PDB entry 3P13 | X-ray diffraction, 2.35 A resolution | chains A and D

[Chain A (and D)]
Molecule: D-ribose pyranase
Organism: Staphylococcus aureus
Notes: EC 5.5.1.-; chain D of this document is another copy of the same molecule, construct and numbering; everything in this record applies to it too
UniProtKB: Q2G1A5 (RBSD_STAA8); residues 3-136 here correspond to UniProt positions 1-134 (UniProt number = residue number - 2)
Chain sequence (144 residues; each row starts with the number of its first residue):
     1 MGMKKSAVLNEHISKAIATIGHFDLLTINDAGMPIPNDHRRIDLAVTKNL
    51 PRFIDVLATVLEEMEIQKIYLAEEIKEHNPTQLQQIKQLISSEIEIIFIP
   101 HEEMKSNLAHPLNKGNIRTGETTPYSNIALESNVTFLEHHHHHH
Not modelled in the structure: 1-6, 137-144 (chain D: 1-6, 136-144)
Differences from the reference sequence: expression tag (1-2, 137-144)
Curated features (UniProtKB/Swiss-Prot):
  - active site: His-22 (Proton donor)
  - binding site (substrate): Asp-30, His-101, Tyr-125 to Asn-127
Residues lining bound ligands: beta-D-ribopyranose (RIP): Asp-30, Gly-32, Met-33, Pro-34, His-101, Pro-124, Tyr-125, Ser-126, Asn-127

[How chain A and chain D interact]
Pairs across the interface (32; chain A residue first):
  Val-8(A) with Ala-31(D), hydrophobic; Ala-45(D), hydrophobic; Val-46(D); Thr-47(D); Lys-48(D); Thr-122(D)
  Leu-9(A) with Arg-118(D), hydrogen bond (backbone-side chain)
  Asn-10(A) with Asp-43(D), hydrogen bond (side chain-backbone); Ala-45(D), hydrogen bond (side chain-backbone)
  Glu-11(A) with Asn-37(D); Arg-41(D), salt bridge; Asp-43(D), hydrogen bond (backbone-side chain)
  Ala-31(A) with Val-8(D), hydrophobic
  Asn-37(A) with Glu-11(D)
  Arg-41(A) with Glu-11(D), salt bridge
  Asp-43(A) with Asn-10(D), hydrogen bond (backbone-side chain); Glu-11(D), hydrogen bond (side chain-backbone); Leu-44(D)
  Leu-44(A) with Asp-43(D)
  Ala-45(A) with Asn-10(D), hydrogen bond (backbone-side chain)
  Val-46(A) with Val-8(D); Leu-44(D), hydrophobic; Thr-59(D)
  Thr-47(A) with Val-8(D); Thr-59(D)
  Lys-48(A) with Val-8(D)
  Leu-50(A) with Leu-50(D), hydrophobic; Pro-51(D), hydrophobic
  Asp-55(A) with Leu-50(D)
  Thr-59(A) with Val-46(D); Thr-47(D)
  Arg-118(A) with Leu-9(D), hydrogen bond (side chain-backbone)
Interface residues without a listed pair, chain A (23 interface residues in all): His-12, Lys-15, Pro-51, Val-56, Gly-120, Thr-122
Interface residues without a listed pair, chain D (21 interface residues in all): Asp-55, Val-56, Gly-120

[Summary]
23 residues of chain A face 21 of chain D across their interface; the contacts include 8 hydrogen bonds and 2
salt bridges. Among the polar pairs are Glu-11(A)/Arg-41(D), Leu-9(A)/Arg-118(D) and Asn-10(A)/Asp-43(D).
Bound to chain A: beta-D-ribopyranose.
Chain A and chain D are both D-ribose pyranase (Staphylococcus aureus); the structure, Complex Structure of
D-ribose Pyranase Sa240 with D-ribose, was determined by X-ray diffraction.
